9C75 - chains H and L of the 3 polymer chains in the assembly; structure by X-ray diffraction, 3.04 A resolution.

[Chain H]
Protein: BL3-6 Fab Heavy Chain
Source organism: Homo sapiens
Notes: antibody fragment or engineered binder
Chain sequence (233 residues; row label = number of the first residue in the row):
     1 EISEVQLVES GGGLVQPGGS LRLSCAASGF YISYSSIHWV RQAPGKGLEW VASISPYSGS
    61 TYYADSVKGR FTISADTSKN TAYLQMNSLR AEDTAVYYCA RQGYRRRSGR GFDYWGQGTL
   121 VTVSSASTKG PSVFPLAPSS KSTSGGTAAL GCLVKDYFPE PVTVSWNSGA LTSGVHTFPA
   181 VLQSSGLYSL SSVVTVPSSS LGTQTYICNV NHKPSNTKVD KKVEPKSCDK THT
Not modelled in the structure: 1-2, 229-233
Disulfide bonds: Cys25-Cys99, Cys152-Cys208

[Chain L]
Protein: BL3-6 Fab Light Chain
Source organism: Homo sapiens
Notes: antibody fragment or engineered binder
Chain sequence (215 residues; numbered 1 to 215; the number before each row is that of its first residue):
     1 SDIQMTQSPS SLSASVGDRV TITCRASQSV SSAVAWYQQK PGKAPKLLIY SASSLYSGVP
    61 SRFSGSRSGT DFTLTISSLQ PEDFATYYCQ QSYSFPSTFG QGTKVEIKRT VAAPSVFIFP
   121 PSDEQLKSGT ASVVCLLNNF YPREAKVQWK VDNALQSGNS QESVTEQDSK DSTYSLSSTL
   181 TLSKADYEKH KVYACEVTHQ GLSSPVTKSF NRGEC
Disulfide bonds: Cys24-Cys89, Cys135-Cys195

[Interface between chain H and chain L]
Contacting residue pairs (66):
  Gln42(H) with Gln39(L), hydrogen bond; Tyr88(L), hydrogen bond
  Lys46(H) with Tyr88(L)
  Gly47(H) with Tyr88(L)
  Leu48(H) with Gln39(L); Pro45(L), hydrophobic; Tyr88(L); Phe99(L)
  Trp50(H) with Phe95(L), hydrophobic; Pro96(L), hydrophobic; Ser97(L); Phe99(L), hydrophobic
  Ser53(H) with Phe95(L)
  Tyr62(H) with Phe95(L), hydrophobic
  Tyr63(H) with Pro96(L)
  Asp65(H) with Asp2(L)
  Tyr98(H) with Gln39(L), hydrogen bond; Lys43(L), hydrogen bond (side chain-backbone); Ala44(L), hydrophobic
  Arg107(H) with Tyr50(L), hydrogen bond (backbone-side chain)
  Ser108(H) with Tyr50(L)
  Gly109(H) with Tyr50(L); Ser51(L)
  Arg110(H) with Ser92(L), hydrogen bond (side chain-backbone); Tyr93(L)
  Gly111(H) with Leu47(L)
  Phe112(H) with Tyr37(L), hydrogen bond (backbone-side chain); Leu47(L); Gln90(L)
  Asp113(H) with Tyr56(L)
  Trp115(H) with Tyr37(L), hydrophobic; Ala44(L), hydrophobic; Pro45(L)
  Gly116(H) with Ala44(L)
  Phe134(H) with Ser122(L); Gln125(L)
  Pro135(H) with Ser122(L); Glu124(L)
  Leu136(H) with Phe119(L), hydrophobic
  Ala137(H) with Phe119(L)
  Lys141(H) with Cys215(L), hydrogen bond (side chain-backbone)
  Thr147(H) with Phe117(L)
  Ala149(H) with Phe117(L), hydrophobic; Phe119(L); Leu136(L), hydrophobic
  Leu153(H) with Ser132(L)
  Lys155(H) with Ser132(L)
  His176(H) with Asn138(L); Asn139(L), hydrogen bond; Ser175(L), hydrogen bond
  Phe178(H) with Ser163(L); Thr165(L); Ser175(L); Leu176(L); Ser177(L)
  Pro179(H) with Ser163(L), hydrogen bond (backbone-side chain); Val164(L)
  Val181(H) with Gln161(L); Glu162(L); Ser163(L)
  Leu182(H) with Gln161(L), hydrogen bond (backbone-side chain)
  Gln183(H) with Gln161(L)
  Thr195(H) with Asn138(L)
  Lys226(H) with Asp123(L), salt bridge
  Ser227(H) with Cys215(L)
  Cys228(H) with Cys215(L), hydrogen bond (backbone-backbone)
Also at the interface, not in a pair above, chain H (47 interface residues in all): His38, Val40, Ala64, Tyr114, Ala148, Leu150, Thr177, Ser191, Val193
Also at the interface, not in a pair above, chain L (45 interface residues in all): Ala33, Ala35, Gly100, Gln101, Pro120, Val134, Asp168, Thr181

[In short]
47 residues of chain H and 45 residues of chain L are in contact, with 13 hydrogen bonds and 1 salt bridge.
Polar contacts include Lys226(H)-Asp123(L), Gln42(H)-Gln39(L) and Gln42(H)-Tyr88(L).
Chain H is BL3-6 Fab Heavy Chain and chain L is BL3-6 Fab Light Chain, both from Homo sapiens; the structure,
The crystal structure of HIV-1 Rev Response Element Stem-Loop II G34U mutant in complex with a ..., was
determined by X-ray diffraction.
